Entry 8FDS (X-ray diffraction, 1.65 A resolution); this record covers chain A.

Chain A:
Protein: Caseinolytic peptidase B protein homolog
Source organism: Homo sapiens
Notes: EC 3.6.1.-
Reference sequence: Q9H078 (CLPB_HUMAN), isoform Q9H078-2; residue numbers follow UniProt; this construct covers 127-300
Sequence (182 residues; row label = number of the first residue in the row):
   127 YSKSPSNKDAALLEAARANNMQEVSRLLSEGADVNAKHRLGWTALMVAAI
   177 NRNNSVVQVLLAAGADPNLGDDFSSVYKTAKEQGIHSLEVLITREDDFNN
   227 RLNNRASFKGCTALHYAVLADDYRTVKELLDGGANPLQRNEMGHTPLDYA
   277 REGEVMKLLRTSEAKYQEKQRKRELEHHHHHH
Disordered / not traced: 127-130
Sequence notes: expression tag (301-308)
Curated features (UniProtKB/Swiss-Prot):
  - natural variant: Met268 (T268M: In MGCA7B; this construct carries the variant)
  - mutagenesis: Arg178 (R178E: Shows higher order assembly but disaggregase activity is severely impaired by 70-80%)

Overview:
UniProt lists one mutagenesis site.
Chain A is Caseinolytic peptidase B protein homolog (Homo sapiens); the structure, Ankyrin domain of SKD3
isoform 2, was determined by X-ray diffraction, deposited together with 8DEH.
